8BQ6 - chains x and y of the 67 polymer chains in the assembly; structure by electron microscopy, 2.80 A resolution.

# Chain x
Molecule: Gamma carbonic anhydrase-like 2, mitochondrial
From: Arabidopsis thaliana
UniProt: Q9SMN1 (GCAL2_ARATH); residue numbers follow UniProt; this construct covers 1-256
Sequence (256 residues; row label = number of the first residue in the row):
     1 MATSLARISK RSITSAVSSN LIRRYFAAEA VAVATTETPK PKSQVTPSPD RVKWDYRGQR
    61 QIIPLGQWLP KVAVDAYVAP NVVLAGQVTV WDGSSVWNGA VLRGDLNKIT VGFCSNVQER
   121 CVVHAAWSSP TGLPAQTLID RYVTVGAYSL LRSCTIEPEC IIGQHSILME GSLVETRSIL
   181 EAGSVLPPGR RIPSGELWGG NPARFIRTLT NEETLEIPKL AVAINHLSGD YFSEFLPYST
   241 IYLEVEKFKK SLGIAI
Disordered / not traced: 1-43, 254-256
Residues lining bound ligands: crotonyl coenzyme A (COO): Arg152, Met169, Glu170, Val185, Pro187, Pro188, Arg190, Asn201, Pro202, Arg204
UniProt features mapped onto this chain:
  - binding site (substrate): Arg103 to Asp105, Gln118, Glu119, Arg152, Gln164, Tyr231
  - binding site (Zn(2+)): His124

# Chain y
Molecule: Gamma carbonic anhydrase 2, mitochondrial
From: Arabidopsis thaliana
Notes: EC 4.2.1.-
UniProt: Q9C6B3 (GCA2_ARATH); numbering as in UniProt (aligned over 1-278)
Sequence (278 residues; each row starts with the number of its first residue):
     1 MGTLGRAIYT VGNWIRGTGQ ALDRVGSLLQ GSHRIEEHLS RHRTLMNVFD KSPLVDKDVF
    61 VAPSASVIGD VQIGKGSSIW YGCVLRGDVN NISVGSGTNI QDNTLVHVAK TNISGKVLPT
   121 LIGDNVTVGH SAVIHGCTVE DDAFVGMGAT LLDGVVVEKH AMVAAGSLVK QNTRIPSGEV
   181 WGGNPAKFMR KLTDEEIVYI SQSAKNYINL AQIHASENSK SFEQIEVERA LRKKYARKDE
   241 DYDSMLGITR ETPPELILPD NVLPGGKPVA KVPSTQYF
Disordered / not traced: 266-278
Bound ions: Zn2+: His107, His135 (shared with 1 residue of chain z)
Residues lining bound ligands: crotonyl coenzyme A (COO): Gln101, Thr127, Gly129, Phe144, Gly146, Met147, Met162, Ala164, Ala165, Val180, Met189, Arg190, Tyr199, Ser203, Asn206, Tyr207
UniProt features mapped onto this chain:
  - binding site (substrate): Arg86 to Asp88, Gln101, Asp102, Asn209
  - binding site (Zn(2+)): His107, His130, His135

# Interface between chain x and chain y
Pairs across the interface - 95 pairs, chain x then chain y:
  Gln44(x) with Asp56(y)
  Val45(x) with Leu54(y); Val55(y); Asp56(y); Gln72(y); Ile73(y); Gly74(y)
  Thr46(x) with Asp56(y), hydrogen bond (backbone-side chain); Lys57(y), hydrogen bond (backbone-backbone)
  Pro47(x) with Val55(y)
  Ser48(x) with Lys57(y)
  Asp50(x) with Lys57(y), salt bridge
  Arg51(x) with Leu45(y); Val55(y); Asp56(y), hydrogen bond (side chain-backbone); Lys57(y), hydrogen bond (side chain-backbone); Val59(y), hydrogen bond (side chain-backbone); Val61(y)
  Lys53(x) with Arg43(y); Thr44(y), hydrogen bond (backbone-backbone); Leu45(y), hydrogen bond (backbone-backbone)
  Trp54(x) with Ser40(y), hydrogen bond (side chain-backbone); His42(y)
  Tyr56(x) with Leu39(y); Ser40(y)
  Arg57(x) with Asn218(y); Lys220(y), hydrogen bond (side chain-backbone); Ser221(y)
  Gly58(x) with Ser40(y)
  Gln59(x) with Pro63(y); Ser64(y), hydrogen bond; Tyr81(y); Asn218(y), hydrogen bond
  Arg60(x) with Glu217(y), salt bridge; Ile225(y)
  Ile63(x) with Glu217(y); Asn218(y)
  Pro64(x) with Glu217(y); Arg232(y)
  Leu65(x) with His214(y); Leu258(y)
  Gly66(x) with Arg232(y), hydrogen bond (backbone-side chain); Leu256(y); Leu258(y)
  Gln67(x) with Tyr235(y); Leu256(y), hydrogen bond (backbone-backbone)
  Trp68(x) with Leu258(y), hydrophobic
  Val83(x) with Tyr81(y), hydrophobic
  Ala85(x) with His214(y)
  Gly99(x) with Asn103(y), hydrogen bond (backbone-side chain)
  Val101(x) with Asp102(y); Asn103(y)
  Arg103(x) with Trp80(y); Asp102(y), salt bridge; His130(y); Tyr207(y), hydrogen bond; Leu210(y); His214(y)
  Asp105(x) with Leu210(y); His214(y), salt bridge
  Leu106(x) with Leu210(y), hydrophobic
  Arg120(x) with Asn103(y)
  Val122(x) with Asn103(y); His130(y); Ser131(y)
  His124(x) with His130(y), hydrogen bond; Tyr207(y)
  Trp127(x) with Asn206(y); Asn261(y); Val262(y); Leu263(y); Pro264(y)
  Leu150(x) with His130(y); Ser131(y); Met147(y), hydrophobic; Gly148(y)
  Arg152(x) with Met147(y)
  Ile167(x) with Met147(y); Gly166(y)
  Met169(x) with Met147(y), hydrophobic; Ala165(y), hydrophobic
  Asn201(x) with Gly166(y), hydrogen bond (side chain-backbone)
  Glu234(x) with Arg34(y), hydrogen bond (backbone-side chain)
  Phe235(x) with Arg34(y); Glu37(y)
  Ser239(x) with Glu37(y), hydrogen bond
  Ile241(x) with Glu37(y); His38(y)
  Leu243(x) with Arg16(y); Gln20(y)
  Glu244(x) with His38(y), salt bridge; Leu39(y)
  Val245(x) with Leu39(y), hydrophobic
  Glu246(x) with Arg16(y), salt bridge
  Phe248(x) with Leu39(y), hydrophobic
Also at the interface, not in a pair above, chain x (54 interface residues in all): Val52, Asp55, Leu69, Cys121, Tyr148, Leu168, Glu170, Val185, Thr240
Also at the interface, not in a pair above, chain y (60 interface residues in all): Asp23, Arg41, Ala62, Gly82, Gln101, Gly183, Asn184, Tyr199, Ile213, Phe222, Thr252

# Overview
54 residues of chain x and 60 residues of chain y are in contact; the contacts include 19 hydrogen bonds and 6
salt bridges. Polar pairs include Asp50(x)-Lys57(y), Arg60(x)-Glu217(y) and Arg103(x)-Asp102(y). Crotonyl
coenzyme A is bound between chain x and chain y.
Here chain x is Gamma carbonic anhydrase-like 2, mitochondrial and chain y is Gamma carbonic anhydrase 2,
mitochondrial, both from Arabidopsis thaliana. Entry 8BQ6 (Cryo-EM structure of the Arabidopsis thaliana
I+III2 supercomplex (Complete conformation 2 composition)) was determined by electron microscopy, deposited
together with 8BED, 8BEE, 8BEF, 8BEH, 8BEL, 8BEP, 8BPX and 8BQ5.
